PDB entry 2QVR | X-ray diffraction, 2.18 A resolution | chain A

== Chain A ==
Protein: Fructose-1,6-bisphosphatase
From: Escherichia coli
Notes: EC 3.1.3.11
Reference sequence: P0A993 (F16P_ECOLI); numbering as in UniProt (aligned over 1-332)
Sequence (332 residues; row label = number of the first residue in the row):
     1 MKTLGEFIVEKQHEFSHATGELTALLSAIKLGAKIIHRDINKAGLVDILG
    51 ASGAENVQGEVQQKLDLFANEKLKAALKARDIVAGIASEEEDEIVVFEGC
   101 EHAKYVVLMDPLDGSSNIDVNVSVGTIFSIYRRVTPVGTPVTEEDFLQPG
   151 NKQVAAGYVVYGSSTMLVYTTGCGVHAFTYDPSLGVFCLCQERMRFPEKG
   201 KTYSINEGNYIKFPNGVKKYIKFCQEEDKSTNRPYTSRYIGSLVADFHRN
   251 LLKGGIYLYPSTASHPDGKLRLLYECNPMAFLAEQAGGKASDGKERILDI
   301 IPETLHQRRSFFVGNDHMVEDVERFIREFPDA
Modified / non-standard residues: Mse1, Mse109, Mse166, Mse194, Mse279, Mse318 (selenomethionine; parent Met)
Ion coordination: Mg2+: Asp110, Asp113, Glu275 (together with 2,6-di-O-phosphono-beta-D-fructofuranose)
Small-molecule neighbours: 2,6-di-O-phosphono-beta-D-fructofuranose (FDP): Glu89, Asp110, Asp113, Gly114, Ser115, Ser116, Asn206, Asn209, Thr236, Arg238, Tyr239, Gly241, Ser242, Leu243, Tyr257, Tyr259, Lys269, Leu270, Arg271, Glu275
UniProt features mapped onto this chain:
  - binding site (citrate): Thr3 to Gly5, Lys30, Phe187
  - binding site (phosphoenolpyruvate): Thr3 to Gly5, Lys30
  - binding site (AMP): Thr19 to Thr23, Lys104, Tyr105
  - binding site (Mg(2+)): Glu89, Asp110, Leu112, Asp113, Glu275
  - binding site (substrate): Asp113 to Ser116, Asn206, Tyr239, Tyr257 to Tyr259, Lys269
  - binding site (beta-D-glucose 6-phosphate): Lys222, Gln225

== In short ==
Chain A binds 2,6-di-O-phosphono-beta-D-fructofuranose. The Mg2+ site is built by Asp110, Asp113 and Glu275.
UniProt lists 5 citrate-binding residues, 4 phosphoenolpyruvate-binding residues, 7 AMP-binding residues and 5
Mg2+-binding residues.
Chain A is Fructose-1,6-bisphosphatase (Escherichia coli); the structure, E. coli Fructose-1,6-bisphosphatase:
Citrate, Fru-2,6-P2, and Mg2+ bound, was determined by X-ray diffraction (same publication as 2QVU and 2QVV).
